7VM5 - chain U; structure by X-ray diffraction, 1.97 A resolution.

[Chain U]
Molecule: Urokinase-type plasminogen activator
Organism: Homo sapiens
Notes: EC 3.4.21.73
Reference sequence: P00749 (UROK_HUMAN); the construct lacks a stretch of the UniProt sequence and is renumbered around it, so the offset changes along the chain: 16-37 = UniProt 179-200; 38-60 = UniProt 205-227; 63-97 = UniProt 234-268; 98-110 = UniProt 271-283; 5 more segments
Chain sequence (246 residues; row label = number of the first residue in the row; note: 1 number in that range is skipped by the numbering (no residue carries it; nothing is unmodelled there); a row labelled like 37A-37D holds insertion residues (37A, then the next letters in order)):
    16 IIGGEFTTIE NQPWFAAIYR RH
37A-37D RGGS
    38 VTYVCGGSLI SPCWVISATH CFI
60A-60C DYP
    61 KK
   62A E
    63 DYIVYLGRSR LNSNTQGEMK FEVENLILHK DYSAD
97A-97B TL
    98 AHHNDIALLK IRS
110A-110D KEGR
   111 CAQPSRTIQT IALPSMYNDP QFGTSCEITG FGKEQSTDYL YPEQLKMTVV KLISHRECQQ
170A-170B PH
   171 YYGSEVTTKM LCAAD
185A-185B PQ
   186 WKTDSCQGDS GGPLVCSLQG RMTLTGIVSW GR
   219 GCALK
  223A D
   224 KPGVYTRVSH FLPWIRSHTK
Disulfides: Cys-42/Cys-58, Cys-50/Cys-111, Cys-136/Cys-201, Cys-168/Cys-182, Cys-191/Cys-220
Construct notes: conflict Ala-122 (Cys299 in P00749), Gln-145 (Asn322 in P00749)
Curated features (UniProtKB/Swiss-Prot):
  - active site (Charge relay system): His-57, Asp-102, Ser-195
  - modified residue: Ser-146 (Phosphoserine)

[In short]
Curated annotation (UniProt) lists 3 active-site residues.
Chain U is Urokinase-type plasminogen activator (Homo sapiens); the structure, Crystal structure of uPA in
complex with 4-guanidinobenzoic acid, was determined by X-ray diffraction (same publication as 7VM7, 7VM4 and
7VM6).
